3AF7 - chain X; structure by X-ray diffraction, 1.58 A resolution.

# Chain X
Name: Ferritin light chain
Organism: Equus caballus
UniProtKB: P02791 (FRIL_HORSE); residues 1-174 here correspond to UniProt positions 2-175 (UniProt number = residue number + 1)
Chain sequence (174 residues; numbered 1 to 174; the number before each row is that of its first residue):
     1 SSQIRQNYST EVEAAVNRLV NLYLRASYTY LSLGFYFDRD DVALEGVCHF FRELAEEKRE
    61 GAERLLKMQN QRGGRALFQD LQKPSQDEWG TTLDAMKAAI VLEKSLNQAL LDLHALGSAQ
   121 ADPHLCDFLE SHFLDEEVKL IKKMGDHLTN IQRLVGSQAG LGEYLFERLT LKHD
Unresolved in the structure: 131, 174
Swiss-Prot annotation at these positions:
  - region: Glu-53 to Glu-60 (Catalytic site for iron oxidation)
  - binding site (Fe cation): Glu-53, Glu-56, Glu-57, Glu-60, Glu-63
  - modified residue: Ser-1 (N-acetylserine)
Ion coordination: Palladium(II) allyl complex Pd site 1 near Cys-48 (its only coordinating residue here); palladium ion near His-49 (its only coordinating residue here); Cd2+ near Asp-80 (its only coordinating residue here); Palladium(II) allyl complex Pd site 2: His-114, Cys-126; Palladium(II) allyl complex Pd site 3 near Cys-126 (its only coordinating residue here)
Residues lining bound ligands:
  - Palladium(II) allyl complex (PLL), molecule 1: Phe-35, Asp-38, Cys-48, His-49, Arg-52, Lys-67
  - Palladium(II) allyl complex (PLL), molecule 2: His-114, Pro-123, Cys-126, Asp-127, Glu-130, Leu-134
  - Palladium(II) allyl complex (PLL), molecule 3: His-114, Ser-118, Asp-122, Pro-123, Cys-126

# Overview
Ligands of chain X: 3 copies of Palladium(II) allyl complex. The Palladium(II) allyl complex Pd site 2 is
built by His-114 and Cys-126. UniProt lists 5 Fe cation-binding residues.
Chain X is Ferritin light chain (Equus caballus); the structure, Crystal Structure of 25Pd(allyl)/apo-Fr, was
determined by X-ray diffraction (same publication as 3AF8 and 3AF9).
